Entry 8ZKH (electron microscopy, 2.30 A resolution); this record covers chains A and D of the 4 polymer chains in the assembly.

# Chain A
Protein: Polycystin-1
Source organism: Homo sapiens
Reference sequence: P98161 (PKD1_HUMAN); numbering as in UniProt (aligned over 3052-4303)
Sequence (1261 residues; numbered 3043 to 4303; the number before each row is that of its first residue):
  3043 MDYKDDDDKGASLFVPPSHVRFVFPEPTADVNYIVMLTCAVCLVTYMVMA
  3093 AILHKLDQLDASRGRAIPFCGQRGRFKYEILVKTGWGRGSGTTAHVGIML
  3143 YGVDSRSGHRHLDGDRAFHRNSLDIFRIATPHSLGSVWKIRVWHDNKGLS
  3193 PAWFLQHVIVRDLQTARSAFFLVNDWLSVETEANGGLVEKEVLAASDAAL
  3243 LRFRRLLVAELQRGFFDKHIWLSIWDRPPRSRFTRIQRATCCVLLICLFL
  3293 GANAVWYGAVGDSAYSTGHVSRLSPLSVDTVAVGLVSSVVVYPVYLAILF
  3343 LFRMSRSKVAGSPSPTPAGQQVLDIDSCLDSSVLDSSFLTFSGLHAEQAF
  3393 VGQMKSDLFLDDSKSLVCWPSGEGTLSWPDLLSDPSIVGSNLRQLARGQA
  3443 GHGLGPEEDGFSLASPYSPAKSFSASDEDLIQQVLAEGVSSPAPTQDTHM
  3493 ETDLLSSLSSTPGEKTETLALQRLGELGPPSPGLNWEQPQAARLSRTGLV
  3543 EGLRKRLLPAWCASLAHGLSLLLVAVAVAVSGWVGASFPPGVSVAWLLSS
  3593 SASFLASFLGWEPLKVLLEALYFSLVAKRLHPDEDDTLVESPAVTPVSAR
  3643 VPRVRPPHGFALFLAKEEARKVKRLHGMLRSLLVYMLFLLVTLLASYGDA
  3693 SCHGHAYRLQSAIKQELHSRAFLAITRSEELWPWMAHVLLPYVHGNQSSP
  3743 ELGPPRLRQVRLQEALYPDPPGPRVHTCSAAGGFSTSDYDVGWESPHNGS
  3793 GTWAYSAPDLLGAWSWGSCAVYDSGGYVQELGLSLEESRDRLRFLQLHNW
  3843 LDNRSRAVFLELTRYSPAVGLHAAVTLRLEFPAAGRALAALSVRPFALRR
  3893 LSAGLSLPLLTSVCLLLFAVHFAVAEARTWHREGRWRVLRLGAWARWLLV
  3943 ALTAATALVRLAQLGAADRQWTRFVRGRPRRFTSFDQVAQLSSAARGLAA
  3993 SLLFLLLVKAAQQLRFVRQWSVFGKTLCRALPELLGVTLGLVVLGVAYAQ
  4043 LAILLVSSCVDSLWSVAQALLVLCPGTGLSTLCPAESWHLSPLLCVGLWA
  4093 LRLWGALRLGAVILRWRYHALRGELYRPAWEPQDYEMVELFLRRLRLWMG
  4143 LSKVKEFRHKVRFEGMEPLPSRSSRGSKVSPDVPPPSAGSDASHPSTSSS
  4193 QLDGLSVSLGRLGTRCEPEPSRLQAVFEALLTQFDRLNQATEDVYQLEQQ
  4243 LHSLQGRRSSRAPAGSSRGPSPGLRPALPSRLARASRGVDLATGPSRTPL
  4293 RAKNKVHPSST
Not modelled in the structure: 3043-3064, 3107-3116, 3230-3242, 3343-3555, 3611-3654, 4121-4303
Sequence notes: initiating methionine (3043); expression tag (3044-3051)
Curated features (UniProtKB/Swiss-Prot):
  - modified residue: Ser4166 (Phosphoserine)
  - glycosylation (N-linked (GlcNAc...) asparagine): Asn3738, Asn3790, Asn3845
  - natural variant: Val3138 (V3138M: In PKD1; uncertain significance), Leu3154 (L3154P: In PKD1), Ile3167 (I3167F: In PKD1), Asn3188 (deletion: In PKD1), Arg3247 (R3247H: In PKD1; uncertain significance), Val3285 (V3285I: In PKD1; uncertain significance), Pro3355 (P3355L: In PKD1; uncertain significance), Val3375 (V3375M: In PKD1; uncertain significance), Thr3382 (T3382M: In PKD1; uncertain significance), Leu3511 (L3511V: In PKD1; uncertain significance), Gly3560 (G3560R: In PKD1), Gly3602 (G3602S: In PKD1; uncertain significance), 25 further natural variant entries in UniProt
Cystine bridges: Cys4066-Cys4087
Ligand contacts: phosphatidylglycerol (PGW; (1R)-2-{[(S)-{[(2S)-2,3-dihydroxypropyl]oxy}(hydroxy)phosphoryl]oxy}-1-[(hexadecanoyloxy)methyl]ethyl (9Z)-octadec-9-enoate): Leu4036, Arg4094, Leu4095, Trp4096, Gly4097, Ala4098, Arg4100, Leu4101

# Chain D
Protein: Polycystin-2
Source organism: Homo sapiens
Reference sequence: Q13563 (PKD2_HUMAN); numbering as in UniProt (aligned over 1-968)
Sequence (1007 residues; numbered -38 to 968; the number before each row is that of its first residue; numbers below 1 keep their minus sign (Met-38 is residue -38)):
   -38 MGASSAWSHPQFEKGGGSGGGSGGSAWSHPQFEKGSAAAMVNSSRVQPQQ
    12 PGDAKRPPAPRAPDPGRLMAGCAAVGASLAAPGGLCEQRGLEIEMQRIRQ
    62 AAARDPPAGAAASPSPPLSSCSRQAWSRDNPGFEAEEEEEEVEGEEGGMV
   112 VEMDVEWRPGSRRSAASSAVSSVGARSRGLGGYHGAGHPSGRRRRREDQG
   162 PPCPSPVGGGDPLHRHLPLEGQPPRVAWAERLVRGLRGLWGTRLMEESST
   212 NREKYLKSVLRELVTYLLFLIVLCILTYGMMSSNVYYYTRMMSQLFLDTP
   262 VSKTEKTNFKTLSSMEDFWKFTEGSLLDGLYWKMQPSNQTEADNRSFIFY
   312 ENLLLGVPRIRQLRVRNGSCSIPQDLRDEIKECYDVYSVSSEDRAPFGPR
   362 NGTAWIYTSEKDLNGSSHWGIIATYSGAGYYLDLSRTREETAAQVASLKK
   412 NVWLDRGTRATFIDFSVYNANINLFCVVRLLVEFPATGGVIPSWQFQPLK
   462 LIRYVTTFDFFLAACEIIFCFFIFYYVVEEILEIRIHKLHYFRSFWNCLD
   512 VVIVVLSVVAIGINIYRTSNVEVLLQFLEDQNTFPNFEHLAYWQIQFNNI
   562 AAVTVFFVWIKLFKFINFNRTMSQLSTTMSRCAKDLFGFAIMFFIIFLAY
   612 AQLAYLVFGTQVDDFSTFQECIFTQFRIILGDINFAEIEEANRVLGPIYF
   662 TTFVFFMFFILLNMFLAIINDTYSEVKSDLAQQKAEMELSDLIRKGYHKA
   712 LVKLKLKKNTVDDISESLRQGGGKLNFDELRQDLKGKGHTDAEIEAIFTK
   762 YDQDGDQELTEHEHQQMRDDLEKEREDLDLDHSSLPRPMSSRSFPRSLDD
   812 SEEDDDEDSGHSSRRRGSISSGVSYEEFQVLVRRVDRMEHSIGSIVSKID
   862 AVIVKLEIMERAKLKRREVLGRLLDGVAEDERLGRDSEIHREQMERLVRE
   912 ELERWESDDAASQISHGLGTPVGLNGQPRPRSSRPSSSQSTEGMEGAGGN
   962 GSSNVHV
Not modelled in the structure: -38 to 218, 294-310, 698-968
Sequence notes: initiating methionine (-38); expression tag (-37 to -4); linker (-3 to 0)
Curated features (UniProtKB/Swiss-Prot):
  - region: Arg803 to His822 (Linker), Asp810 to Gly821 (Important for interaction with PACS1 and PACS2)
  - motif: Leu641 to Asp643 (Selectivity filter)
  - binding site (cholesterol): Gln557
  - binding site (Ca(2+)): Leu641, Asp763, Asp765, Asp767, Glu769, Glu774
  - modified residue: Ser76 (Phosphoserine), Ser80 (Phosphoserine), Arg137 (Omega-N-methylarginine), Ser801 (Phosphoserine), Ser808 (Phosphoserine), Ser812 (Phosphoserine), Ser829 (Phosphoserine)
  - glycosylation (N-linked (GlcNAc...) asparagine): Asn299, Asn305, Asn328 (complex), Asn362, Asn375
  - natural variant: Arg306 (R306Q: In PKD2), Arg322 (R322Q: In PKD2; R322W: In PKD2), Ala356 (A356P: In PKD2), Ala384 (A384P: In PKD2), Trp414 (W414G: In PKD2), Arg420 (R420G: In PKD2), Ile479 (deletion: In PKD2), Arg504 to Val512 (deletion: In PKD2), Asp511 (D511V: In PKD2), Cys632 (C632R: In PKD2), Tyr684 (deletion: In PKD2), Arg807 (R807Q: In PKD2)
  - mutagenesis: Ser76 (S76A: Abolishes phosphorylation of the N-terminal domain. Abolishes the ability to complement a pkd2-deficient zebrafish mutant; when associated with A-80), Ser80 (S80A: Decreases phosphorylation of the N-terminal domain. Abolishes the ability to complement a pkd2-deficient zebrafish mutant; when associated with A-76), Trp201 (W201A: Abolishes increased channel activity due to a gain of function mutation; when associated with P-604), Cys331 (C331S: Does not affect localization to the cilium. Loss of ion channel function), Phe604 (F604A/I: No effect on channel activation; F604P: Gain-of-function mutation resulting in increased channel activity. Absence of gain of function; when associated with F-605 DEL ...), Phe605 (Abolishes increased channel activity due to a gain of function mutation; when associated with P-604), Phe629 (F629S: Abolishes increased channel activity due to a gain of function mutation; when associated with P-604. Reduces but do not abolish ion channel function; when associated with A-677 and A-681), Arg638 (R638C: Abolishes increased channel activity due to a gain of function mutation; when associated with P-604. Reduces but do not abolish ion channel function; when associated with A-677 and A-681 ...), Leu677 (L677A: Constitutive active channel; when associated with A-681. Reduces but do not abolish ion channel function; when associated with S-629 and A-681. Reduces but do not abolish ion channel function ...), Asn681 (N681A: Constitutive active channel; when associated with A-677. Reduces but do not abolish ion channel function; when associated with S-629 and A-677. Reduces but do not abolish ion channel function ...), Tyr684 (Y684A: Abolishes increased channel activity due to a gain of function mutation; when associated with P-604), Lys688 (K688A: Abolishes increased channel activity due to a gain of function mutation; when associated with P-604), 20 further mutagenesis entries in UniProt
Cystine bridges: Cys331-Cys344
Covalent attachments: N-acetylglucosamine (NAG) linked to Asn328, Asn362, Asn375
Ligand contacts: phosphatidylglycerol (PGW; (1R)-2-{[(S)-{[(2S)-2,3-dihydroxypropyl]oxy}(hydroxy)phosphoryl]oxy}-1-[(hexadecanoyloxy)methyl]ethyl (9Z)-octadec-9-enoate): Phe567, Phe568, Phe598, Ile640, Phe669, Leu673, Phe676, Leu677, Ile680

# How chain A and chain D interact
Pairs across the interface (46):
  Pro3762(A) - Tyr311(D)  hydrophobic
  Pro3762(A) - Glu312(D)
  Pro3763(A) - Trp293(D)
  Pro3765(A) - Met252(D)  hydrophobic
  Pro3765(A) - Tyr311(D)  hydrophobic
  Arg3766(A) - Tyr311(D)  hydrogen bond (backbone-side chain)
  Glu4025(A) - Gln585(D)
  Glu4025(A) - Tyr684(D)
  Glu4025(A) - Lys688(D)  salt bridge
  Gly4028(A) - Met583(D)
  Gly4032(A) - Phe574(D)
  Val4035(A) - Trp570(D)
  Val4035(A) - Phe574(D)  hydrophobic
  Val4038(A) - Trp570(D)  hydrophobic
  Ala4039(A) - Phe567(D)
  Ala4039(A) - Trp570(D)  hydrophobic
  Tyr4040(A) - Phe567(D)
  Gln4042(A) - Trp570(D)  hydrogen bond
  Leu4043(A) - Ala563(D)
  Leu4043(A) - Phe567(D)  hydrophobic
  Ile4045(A) - Met242(D)  hydrophobic
  Leu4046(A) - Val566(D)  hydrophobic
  Leu4047(A) - Ala563(D)  hydrophobic
  Ser4050(A) - Asn559(D)
  Cys4051(A) - Tyr247(D)
  Val4052(A) - Arg251(D)
  Trp4056(A) - Asn560(D)
  Ser4057(A) - Phe634(D)
  Val4058(A) - Phe634(D)  hydrophobic
  Ala4061(A) - Phe634(D)  hydrophobic
  Ala4061(A) - Arg638(D)
  Ala4061(A) - Leu641(D)
  Ser4072(A) - Tyr247(D)
  Ser4072(A) - Arg251(D)
  Leu4074(A) - Tyr247(D)  hydrogen bond (backbone-side chain)
  Cys4075(A) - Tyr247(D)  hydrophobic
  Ala4077(A) - Asn245(D)
  Ala4077(A) - Tyr248(D)  hydrophobic
  Glu4078(A) - Tyr248(D)  hydrogen bond
  Leu4095(A) - Leu641(D)
  Arg4100(A) - Leu677(D)
  Val4104(A) - Leu677(D)  hydrophobic
  Val4104(A) - Tyr684(D)  hydrophobic
  Arg4107(A) - Asn681(D)  hydrogen bond
  Trp4108(A) - Tyr684(D)  hydrophobic
  Trp4108(A) - Lys688(D)
Other interface residues (no listed pair), chain A (46 interface residues in all): His3768, Val4029, Leu4031, Leu4036, Val4048, Ser4049, Asp4053, Leu4055, Val4064, Trp4080, Leu4101, Ile4105, Arg4109
Other interface residues (no listed pair), chain D (35 interface residues in all): Thr238, Thr250, Phe457, Val564, Ile571, Leu573, Ile577, Thr582, Leu586, Ser685

# Overview
The interface between chain A and chain D involves 46 residues on one side and 35 on the other, with 5
hydrogen bonds and 1 salt bridge. Among the polar pairs are Glu4025(A)-Lys688(D), Arg3766(A)-Tyr311(D) and
Gln4042(A)-Trp570(D). Phosphatidylglycerol is bound between chain A and chain D.
Here chain A is Polycystin-1 and chain D is Polycystin-2, both from Homo sapiens. Entry 8ZKH (Structure of
Polycystin-1/Polycystin-2 complex with phosphatidylglycerol-bound) was determined by electron microscopy.
